4BH0 - chains A and E of the 6 polymer chains in the assembly; structure by X-ray diffraction, 2.36 A resolution.

# Chain A (and E)
Molecule: Hemagglutinin
Organism: Influenza virus
Notes: fragment: ha1 of trypsin released ectodomain, residues 17-338; chain E of this document is another copy of the same molecule, construct and numbering; everything in this record applies to it too
UniProtKB: Q207Z6 (Q207Z6_9INFA); residues 1-322 here correspond to UniProt positions 17-338 (UniProt number = residue number + 16)
Amino-acid sequence (327 residues; row label = number of the first residue in the row; numbering starts at 0):
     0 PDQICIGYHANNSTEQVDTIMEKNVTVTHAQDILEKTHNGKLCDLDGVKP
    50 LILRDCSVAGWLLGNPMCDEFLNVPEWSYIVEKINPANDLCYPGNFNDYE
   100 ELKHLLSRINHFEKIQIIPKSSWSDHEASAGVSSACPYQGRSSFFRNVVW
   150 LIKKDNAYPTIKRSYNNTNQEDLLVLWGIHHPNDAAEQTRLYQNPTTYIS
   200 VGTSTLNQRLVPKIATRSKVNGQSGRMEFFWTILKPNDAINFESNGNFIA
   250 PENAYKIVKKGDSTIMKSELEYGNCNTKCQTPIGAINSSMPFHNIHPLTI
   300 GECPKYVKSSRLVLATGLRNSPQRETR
Disordered / not traced: 0, 320-326 (chain E: 320-326)
Disulfide bonds: C42-C274, C55-C67, C90-C135, C278-C302
Glycans and other covalent adducts: N-acetylglucosamine (NAG) linked to N165
Differences from the reference sequence: expression tag (0, 323-326)

# Chain A / chain E interface
Residue-residue contacts (20):
  S199(A) with I213(E), hydrogen bond (side chain-backbone); A214(E)
  G201(A) with T215(E); R216(E)
  T202(A) with R216(E); S217(E), hydrogen bond (backbone-backbone); R225(E)
  S203(A) with S217(E), hydrogen bond (backbone-side chain); V219(E); R225(E), hydrogen bond (backbone-side chain)
  L205(A) with R216(E)
  N206(A) with H180(E); K212(E), hydrogen bond (backbone-side chain); A214(E); R216(E), hydrogen bond
  R208(A) with I213(E), hydrogen bond (side chain-backbone)
  D237(A) with S217(E), hydrogen bond
  A238(A) with S217(E), hydrogen bond (backbone-side chain)
  N240(A) with T215(E), hydrogen bond (side chain-backbone); R216(E)
Interface residues without a listed pair, chain A (13 interface residues in all): V200, Q207, E242

# In short
Chain A and chain E form an interface of 13 and 9 residues respectively, with 10 hydrogen bonds. Polar
contacts include S199(A)-I213(E), S203(A)-S217(E) and S203(A)-R225(E). Covalently linked N-acetylglucosamine:
at N165(A).
Both chains are Hemagglutinin (Influenza virus). Entry 4BH0 (H5 (tyTy) Influenza Virus Haemagglutinin in
Complex with Human Receptor Analogue 6'-SLN) was determined by X-ray diffraction together with 4BGW, 4BGX,
4BGY, 4BGZ, 4BH1, 4BH2, 4BH3 and 4BH4 from the same study.
